7K01 - chains 7 and 5 of the 7 polymer chains in the assembly; structure by electron microscopy, 3.90 A resolution.

Chain 7:
Molecule: DNA repair helicase RAD25
Organism: Saccharomyces cerevisiae (strain ATCC 204508 / S288c)
Notes: EC 3.6.4.12
Reference sequence: Q00578 (RAD25_YEAST); residues 1-843 here = UniProt positions 1-843
Amino-acid sequence (843 residues; row label = number of the first residue in the row):
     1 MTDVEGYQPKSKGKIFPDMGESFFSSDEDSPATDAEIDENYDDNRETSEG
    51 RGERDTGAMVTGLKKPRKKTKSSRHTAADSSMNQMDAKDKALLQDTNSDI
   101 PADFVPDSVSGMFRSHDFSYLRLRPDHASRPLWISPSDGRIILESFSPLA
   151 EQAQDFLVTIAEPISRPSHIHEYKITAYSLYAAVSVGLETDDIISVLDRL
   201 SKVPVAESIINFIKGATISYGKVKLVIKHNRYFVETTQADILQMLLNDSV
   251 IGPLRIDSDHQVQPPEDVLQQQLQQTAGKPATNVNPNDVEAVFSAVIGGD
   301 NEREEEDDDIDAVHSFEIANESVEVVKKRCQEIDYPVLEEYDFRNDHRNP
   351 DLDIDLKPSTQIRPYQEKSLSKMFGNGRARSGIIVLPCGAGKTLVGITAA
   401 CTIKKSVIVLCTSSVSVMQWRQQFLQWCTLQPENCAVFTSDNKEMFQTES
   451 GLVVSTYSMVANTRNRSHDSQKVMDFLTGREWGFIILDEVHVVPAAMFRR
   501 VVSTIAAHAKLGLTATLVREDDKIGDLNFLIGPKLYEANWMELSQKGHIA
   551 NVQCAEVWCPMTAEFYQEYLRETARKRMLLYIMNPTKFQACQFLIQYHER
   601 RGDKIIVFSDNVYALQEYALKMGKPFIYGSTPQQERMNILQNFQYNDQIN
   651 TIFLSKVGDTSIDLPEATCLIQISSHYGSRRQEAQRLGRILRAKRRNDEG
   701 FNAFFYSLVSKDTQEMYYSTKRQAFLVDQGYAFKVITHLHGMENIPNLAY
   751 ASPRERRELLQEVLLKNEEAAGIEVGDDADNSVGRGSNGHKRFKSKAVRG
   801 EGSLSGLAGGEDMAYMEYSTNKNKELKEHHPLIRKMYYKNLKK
Unresolved in the structure: 1-100, 270-301, 767-843
UniProt features mapped onto this chain:
  - motif: Lys-64 to His-75 (Nuclear localization signal), Asp-488 to His-491 (DEAH box)
  - binding site (ATP): Leu-386 to Thr-393
  - modified residue: Ser-752 (Phosphoserine)
  - natural variant: Trp-427 (W427L: In suppressor mutant)
  - mutagenesis: Lys-392 (K392R: Lethal in vivo. Defective in translation in vitro), Glu-489 (E489Q: Loss of DNA translocase function of TFHII), Val-798 to Lys-843 (Increased UV sensitivity)
Reported in the primary citation:
  - mutagenesis - E715G, S719P, Y750*: decreased growth in response to UV

Chain 5:
Molecule: RNA polymerase II transcription factor B subunit 5
Organism: Saccharomyces cerevisiae (strain ATCC 204508 / S288c)
Reference sequence: Q3E7C1 (TFB5_YEAST); residue numbers follow UniProt; this construct covers 1-72
Amino-acid sequence (72 residues; each row starts with the number of its first residue):
     1 MARARKGALVQCDPSIKALILQIDAKMSDIVLEELDDTHLLVNPSKVEFV
    51 KHELNRLLSKNIYNPMDEEENQ
Unresolved in the structure: 1, 68-72

Chain 7 / chain 5 interface:
Residue-residue contacts (5):
  Met-561(7) with Asp-13(5); Ser-15(5), hydrogen bond; Ile-16(5), hydrophobic
  Tyr-717(7) with Met-66(5)
  Tyr-718(7) with Asp-67(5)
Also at the interface, not in a pair above, chain 7 (6 interface residues in all): Ala-563, Tyr-569, Leu-570
Also at the interface, not in a pair above, chain 5 (7 interface residues in all): Asn-61, Ile-62

Overview:
6 residues of chain 7 and 7 residues of chain 5 are in contact, with 1 hydrogen bond. The hydrogen-bonded pair
is Met-561(7)/Ser-15(5). Curated annotation (UniProt) lists 8 ATP-binding residues and 4 mutagenesis sites on
chain 7. The paper reports that E715G, S719P and Y750* of chain 7 reduce growth in response to UV.
Here chain 7 is DNA repair helicase RAD25 and chain 5 is RNA polymerase II transcription factor B subunit 5,
both from Saccharomyces cerevisiae (strain ATCC 204508 / S288c). Entry 7K01 (Structure of TFIIH in
TFIIH/Rad4-Rad23-Rad33 DNA opening complex) was determined by electron microscopy (same publication as 7K04
and 7M2U).
